Entry 5OB2 (X-ray diffraction, 1.80 A resolution); this record covers chains A and B of the 4 polymer chains in the assembly.

[Chain A]
Name: Proto-oncogene tyrosine-protein kinase Src
From: Gallus gallus
Notes: EC 2.7.10.2; fragment: sh3 domain
Reference sequence: P00523 (SRC_CHICK); residues 85-141 here = UniProt positions 85-141
Chain sequence (61 residues; each row starts with the number of its first residue):
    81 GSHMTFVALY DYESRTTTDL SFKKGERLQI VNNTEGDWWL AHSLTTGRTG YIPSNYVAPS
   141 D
Disordered / not traced: 81-84, 141
Sequence notes: expression tag (81-84); engineered mutation Thr97 (Glu in P00523); conflict Arg128 (Gln in P00523)

[Chain B]
Name: APP12
Chain sequence (13 residues; row label = number of the first residue in the row; numbering starts at 0):
     0 XAPPLPPRNR PRL
Disordered / not traced: 12
Modified residues: ACE (acetyl group) at position 0

[Interface between chain A and chain B]
Contacting residue pairs (24):
  Tyr90(A) - Ala1(B)  hydrophobic
  Tyr90(A) - Pro2(B)
  Tyr92(A) - Leu4(B)  hydrophobic
  Tyr92(A) - Arg7(B)  hydrogen bond
  Arg95(A) - Leu4(B)
  Arg95(A) - Arg7(B)
  Thr96(A) - Arg7(B)
  Asp99(A) - Arg7(B)  salt bridge
  Glu115(A) - Asn8(B)
  Gly116(A) - Asn8(B)
  Asp117(A) - Pro5(B)
  Asp117(A) - Pro6(B)
  Asp117(A) - Asn8(B)  hydrogen bond (backbone-side chain)
  Trp118(A) - Pro5(B)  hydrogen bond (side chain-backbone)
  Trp118(A) - Pro6(B)  hydrogen bond (side chain-backbone)
  Trp118(A) - Arg7(B)
  Trp118(A) - Asn8(B)  hydrogen bond (backbone-side chain)
  Pro133(A) - Pro5(B)
  Asn135(A) - Pro2(B)
  Asn135(A) - Pro3(B)  hydrogen bond (side chain-backbone)
  Asn135(A) - Pro5(B)
  Tyr136(A) - Ala1(B)
  Tyr136(A) - Pro2(B)  hydrogen bond (side chain-backbone)
  Tyr136(A) - Leu4(B)
Also at the interface, not in a pair above, chain A (13 interface residues in all): Tyr131
Also at the interface, not in a pair above, chain B (9 interface residues in all): Arg9

[In short]
13 residues of chain A and 9 residues of chain B are in contact; the contacts include 7 hydrogen bonds and 1
salt bridge. Polar contacts include Asp99(A)-Arg7(B), Tyr92(A)-Arg7(B) and Asp117(A)-Asn8(B).
Chain A is Proto-oncogene tyrosine-protein kinase Src (Gallus gallus) and chain B is APP12; the structure,
Crystal structure of the c-Src-SH3 domain E97T mutant in complex with the high affinity peptide APP12, was
determined by X-ray diffraction.
